6PCM - chains A and C; structure by X-ray diffraction, 3.11 A resolution.

# Chain A
Molecule: DNA topoisomerase 1
From: Mycobacterium smegmatis (strain ATCC 700084 / mc(2)155)
Notes: EC 5.6.2.2
UniProt: A0R5D9 (TOP1_MYCS2); numbering as in UniProt (aligned over 1-839)
Chain sequence (842 residues; each row starts with the number of its first residue; numbers below 1 keep their minus sign (Ser-2 is residue -2)):
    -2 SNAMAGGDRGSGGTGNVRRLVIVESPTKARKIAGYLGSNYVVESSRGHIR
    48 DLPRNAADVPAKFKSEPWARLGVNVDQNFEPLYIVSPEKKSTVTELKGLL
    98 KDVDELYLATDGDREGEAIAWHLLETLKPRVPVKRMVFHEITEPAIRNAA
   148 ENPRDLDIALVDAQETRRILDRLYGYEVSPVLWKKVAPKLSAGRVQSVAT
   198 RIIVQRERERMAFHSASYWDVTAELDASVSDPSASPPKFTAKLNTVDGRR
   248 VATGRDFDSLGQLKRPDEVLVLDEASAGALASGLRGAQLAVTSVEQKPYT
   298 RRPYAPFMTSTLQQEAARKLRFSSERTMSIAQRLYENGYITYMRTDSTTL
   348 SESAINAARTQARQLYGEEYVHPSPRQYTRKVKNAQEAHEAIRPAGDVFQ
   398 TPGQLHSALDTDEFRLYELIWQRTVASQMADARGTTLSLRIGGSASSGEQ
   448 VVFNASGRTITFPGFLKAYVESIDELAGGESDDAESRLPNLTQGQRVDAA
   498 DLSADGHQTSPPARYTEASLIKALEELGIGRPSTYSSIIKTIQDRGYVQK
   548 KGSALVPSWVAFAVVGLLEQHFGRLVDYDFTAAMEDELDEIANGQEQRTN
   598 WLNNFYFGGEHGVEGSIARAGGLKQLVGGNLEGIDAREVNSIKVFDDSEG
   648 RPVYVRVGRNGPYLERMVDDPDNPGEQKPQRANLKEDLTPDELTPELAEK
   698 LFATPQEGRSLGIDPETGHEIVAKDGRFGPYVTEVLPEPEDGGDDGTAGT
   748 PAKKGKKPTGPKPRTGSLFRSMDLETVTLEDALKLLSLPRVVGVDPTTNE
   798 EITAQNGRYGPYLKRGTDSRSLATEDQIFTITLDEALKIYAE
Not modelled in the structure: -2 to 12, 231-232, 468-477, 497, 736-755, 839
Differences from the reference sequence: expression tag (-2 to 0)
UniProt features mapped onto this chain:
  - region: Ser188 to Gln193 (Interaction with DNA)
  - active site: Tyr339 (O-(5'-phospho-DNA)-tyrosine intermediate)
  - binding site (Mg(2+)): Glu21, Asp108
  - site (Interaction with DNA): His45, Arg164, Arg165, Asp168, Tyr173, Trp180, Arg341, Arg542
From the paper describing this entry:
  - binding site for the 25-nt DNA strand: Phe725, Thr762, Ser764, Tyr806, Ser816, Ser818

# Chain C
Molecule: 25-nt DNA strand
Sequence (25 nucleotides; numbered 1 to 25; the number before each row is that of its first residue):
     1 CAGTGAGCGAGCTTCCGCTTGACTT
Not modelled in the structure: 1

# How chain A and chain C interact
Contacting residue pairs - 56 pairs, chain A then chain C:
  Glu21(A) - DC18(C)  phosphate contact
  Ser22(A) - DT19(C)  phosphate contact
  Ser22(A) - DT20(C)  hydrogen bond to the phosphate
  Pro23(A) - DT20(C)  phosphate contact
  Arg43(A) - DT19(C)  sugar contact
  Arg43(A) - DT20(C)  phosphate contact
  Arg43(A) - DG21(C)  salt bridge to the phosphate
  Gly44(A) - DC18(C)  base contact
  Gly44(A) - DT19(C)  hydrogen bond to the sugar
  His45(A) - DC18(C)  hydrogen bond to the base
  Asp48(A) - DC16(C)  hydrogen bond to the base
  Arg51(A) - DT14(C)  base contact
  Asn52(A) - DT13(C)  phosphate contact
  Asp108(A) - DT19(C)  phosphate contact
  Glu112(A) - DG17(C)  phosphate contact
  Glu112(A) - DC18(C)  phosphate contact
  Arg164(A) - DC16(C)  hydrogen bond to the sugar
  Arg165(A) - DC15(C)  hydrogen bond to the base
  Arg165(A) - DC16(C)  hydrogen bond to the base
  Asp168(A) - DC15(C)  sugar contact
  Asp168(A) - DC16(C)  sugar contact
  Arg169(A) - DC15(C)  hydrogen bond to the base
  Gly172(A) - DT14(C)  base contact
  Gly172(A) - DC15(C)  sugar contact
  Tyr173(A) - DT14(C)  stacking on the base
  Tyr173(A) - DC15(C)  base contact
  Ser176(A) - DT14(C)  hydrogen bond to the base
  Pro177(A) - DT14(C)  base contact
  Trp180(A) - DT13(C)  base contact
  Trp180(A) - DT14(C)  sugar contact
  Lys186(A) - DT13(C)  hydrogen bond to the base
  Lys186(A) - DT14(C)  sugar contact
  Leu187(A) - DT14(C)  sugar contact
  Ser188(A) - DT14(C)  phosphate contact
  Ser188(A) - DC15(C)  phosphate contact
  Ala189(A) - DC15(C)  sugar contact
  Gly190(A) - DC15(C)  phosphate contact
  Gly190(A) - DC16(C)  phosphate contact
  Arg191(A) - DC15(C)  phosphate contact
  Arg191(A) - DC16(C)  hydrogen bond to the phosphate
  Arg191(A) - DG17(C)  salt bridge to the phosphate
  Val192(A) - DC16(C)  hydrogen bond to the phosphate
  Val192(A) - DG17(C)  phosphate contact
  Gln193(A) - DC15(C)  hydrogen bond to the phosphate
  Gln193(A) - DC16(C)  hydrogen bond to the phosphate
  Gln329(A) - DT20(C)  phosphate contact
  Tyr339(A) - DT19(C)  hydrogen bond to the phosphate
  Arg341(A) - DT19(C)  salt bridge to the phosphate
  Arg341(A) - DT20(C)  salt bridge to the phosphate
  Arg528(A) - DC18(C)  salt bridge to the phosphate
  Ser530(A) - DG17(C)  sugar contact
  Ser530(A) - DC18(C)  hydrogen bond to the phosphate
  Ser530(A) - DT19(C)  base contact
  Thr531(A) - DG17(C)  hydrogen bond to the phosphate
  Arg542(A) - DT14(C)  salt bridge to the phosphate
  Arg542(A) - DC15(C)  salt bridge to the phosphate
Other interface residues (no listed pair), chain A (45 interface residues in all): Ala53, Asp110, Ile116, Pro185, Tyr332, Met340, Gln383, His386, Gly527, Thr538

# In short
Chain A and chain C form an interface of 45 and 9 residues respectively; the contacts include 17 hydrogen
bonds, 7 salt bridges and 1 aromatic stacking contact. Polar contacts include His45(A)-DC18(C),
Asp48(A)-DC16(C) and Arg165(A)-DC15(C). The paper reports a binding site for the 25-nt DNA strand at
Phe725(A), Thr762(A) and Ser764(A) among others.
Chain A is DNA topoisomerase 1 (Mycobacterium smegmatis (strain ATCC 700084 / mc(2)155)) and chain C is a
25-nt DNA strand; the structure, Crystal Structure of Mycobacterium smegmatis Topoisomerase I with ssDNA bound
to both N- and C-terminal domains, was determined by X-ray diffraction.
